PDB entry 2HS0 | X-ray diffraction, 2.52 A resolution | chain A

# Chain A
Molecule: Phosphoribosylformylglycinamidine synthase II
From: Thermotoga maritima
Notes: EC 6.3.5.3
UniProtKB: Q9X0X3 (PURL_THEMA); residue numbers follow UniProt; this construct covers 1-603
Chain sequence (603 residues; row label = number of the first residue in the row):
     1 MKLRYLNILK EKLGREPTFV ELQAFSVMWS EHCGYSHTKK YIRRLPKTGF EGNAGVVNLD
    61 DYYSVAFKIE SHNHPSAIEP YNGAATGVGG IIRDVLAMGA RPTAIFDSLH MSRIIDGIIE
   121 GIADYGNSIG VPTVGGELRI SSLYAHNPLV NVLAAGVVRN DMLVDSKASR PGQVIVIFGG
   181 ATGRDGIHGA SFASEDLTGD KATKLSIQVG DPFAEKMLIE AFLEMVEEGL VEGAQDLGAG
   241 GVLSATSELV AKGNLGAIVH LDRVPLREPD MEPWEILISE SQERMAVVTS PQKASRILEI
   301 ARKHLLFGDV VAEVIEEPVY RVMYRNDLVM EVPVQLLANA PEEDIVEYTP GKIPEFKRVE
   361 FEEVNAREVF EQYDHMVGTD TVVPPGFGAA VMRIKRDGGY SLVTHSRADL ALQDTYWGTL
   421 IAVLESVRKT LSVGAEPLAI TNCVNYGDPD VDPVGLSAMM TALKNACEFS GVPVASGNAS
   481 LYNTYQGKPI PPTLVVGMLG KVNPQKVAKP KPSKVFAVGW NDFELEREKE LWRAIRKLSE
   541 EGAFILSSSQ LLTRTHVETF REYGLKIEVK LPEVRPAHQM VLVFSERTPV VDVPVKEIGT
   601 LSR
Not modelled in the structure: 1, 188-206, 375-377
Bound ions: Mg2+: Asp-94, Gln-235, Asp-236 (together with ATP)
Small-molecule neighbours:
  - ATP (adenosine-5'-triphosphate), molecule 1: His-32, Tyr-35, Ile-42, Leu-45, Lys-68, Glu-70, Asp-94, Gln-235, Asp-236, Glu-248, Lys-252, Asn-442, Val-444, Met-460, Val-474, Ser-476, Gly-477, Asn-478, Ala-479
  - ATP, molecule 2: Asp-107, Leu-109, Gly-135, Gly-136, Glu-137, Leu-138, Arg-139, Ala-366, Phe-370, Gly-386, Phe-387, Gly-388, His-405, Lys-429, Ser-548, Ser-549, Gln-550, Thr-553, Thr-555, His-556
Swiss-Prot annotation at these positions:
  - active site: His-32, His-72 (Proton acceptor)
  - binding site (ATP): Tyr-35, Lys-68, Asp-107, Gly-136 to Arg-139, Gly-388, Lys-429, Asn-442, Gly-477, Ser-549, His-556
  - binding site (Mg(2+)): Glu-70, Asp-94, Asp-236, Asn-478
  - binding site (substrate): Ser-71 to His-74, Arg-93, Gly-189, Gln-208, Glu-280 to Gln-282, Ser-480
  - mutagenesis: His-32 (H32A: Loss of FGAM synthase activity; H32Q: Loss of FGAM synthase activity), His-72 (H72A: Strong decrease of the binding affinity and 20-fold decrease of the catalytic efficiency for FGAR. It has no effect on the ATP binding site, however it affects binding of FGAR ...)
From the paper describing this entry:
  - Mg2+ coordination: Asp-94, Asp-236
  - conformationally variable residues (loop rearrangement, order/disorder transition): Gly-186 to Ile-207, Glu-363 to Tyr-373, Tyr-373 to Gly-378, Pro-385
  - binding site for ATP: Tyr-35, Asp-107, Gly-136, Glu-137, Arg-139, Ala-366, Phe-370, Gly-386, Gly-388, His-405, Lys-429, Asn-478, Ser-548, Ser-549, His-556
  - mutagenesis - H32A, H32Q: abolished catalytic activity
  - catalytic residues: His-32
  - mutagenesis - H72A, H72Q: decreased catalytic activity
  - catalytic residues: His-72 (proposed by the authors, not directly observed)

# In short
Chain A binds ATP. Asp-94, Gln-235 and Asp-236 form the Mg2+ site. From UniProt: active-site residues His-32
and His-72, 13 ATP-binding residues, 4 Mg2+-binding residues and 11 substrate-binding residues. The paper
reports catalytic residues His-32 and His-72; H32A and H32Q abolish catalytic activity; 4 substitutions were
tested in all.
Chain A is Phosphoribosylformylglycinamidine synthase II (Thermotoga maritima); the structure, T. maritima
PurL complexed with ATP, was determined by X-ray diffraction (same publication as 2HRU, 2HRY, 2HS3 and 2HS4).
